PDB entry 9DZV | electron microscopy, 3.27 A resolution | chains B and A

== Chain B ==
Molecule: Transcription regulator
From: Cryptococcus neoformans var. grubii H99
Reference sequence: J9VW44 (J9VW44_CRYNH); numbering as in UniProt (aligned over 1-401)
Amino-acid sequence (411 residues; each row starts with the number of its first residue):
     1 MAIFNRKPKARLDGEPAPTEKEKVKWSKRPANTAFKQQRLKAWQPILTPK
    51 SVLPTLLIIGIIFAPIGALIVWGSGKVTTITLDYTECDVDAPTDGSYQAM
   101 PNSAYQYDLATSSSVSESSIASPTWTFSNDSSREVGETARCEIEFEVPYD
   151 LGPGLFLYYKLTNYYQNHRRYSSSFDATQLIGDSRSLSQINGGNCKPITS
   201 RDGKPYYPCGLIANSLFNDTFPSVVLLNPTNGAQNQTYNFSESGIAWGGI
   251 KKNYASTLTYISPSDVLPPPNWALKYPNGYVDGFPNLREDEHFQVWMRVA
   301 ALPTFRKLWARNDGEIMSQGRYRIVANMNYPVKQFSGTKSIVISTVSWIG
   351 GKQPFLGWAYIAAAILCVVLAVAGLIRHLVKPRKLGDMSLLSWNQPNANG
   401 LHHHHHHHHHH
Unresolved in the structure: 1-47, 397-411
Cystine bridges: Cys87-Cys141, Cys195-Cys209
Covalently attached groups: N-acetylglucosamine (NAG) linked to Asn129, Asn218, Asn235, Asn239
Sequence notes: expression tag (402-411)

== Chain A ==
Molecule: Phospholipid-transporting ATPase
From: Cryptococcus neoformans var. grubii H99
Notes: EC 7.6.2.1
Reference sequence: J9VZ19 (J9VZ19_CRYNH); residue numbers follow UniProt; this construct covers 1-1561
Amino-acid sequence (1570 residues; each row starts with the number of its first residue):
     1 MGASKPPLVPRSKKHNPSWLDRNIVKPLESLAPSKLFARRRSPPVPRSVF
    51 INEPLPSEYYDKKGKILRAHHFATNQNVTSKYTVITFIPKNLFEQFRRVA
   101 NCFFLAISILQFFPKFSTISPGLVILPLIIVLAITALKDGYEDIKRHQAD
   151 HRTNHAIVHVLGGQDYTNQNPMASKDKTFIPAIPLPKRRSKKAKKAEEEA
   201 ALNMQGRSSSTENFAAEPVPGAEPRGQDELQRMRSQVSNWDEDPEAGDSP
   251 GELGWHRTIWEDVKVGDFVKIYENEQFPADIVICATSEEEDVAYIETKNL
   301 DGETNLKSRNGVPGLSHLNTAEACAKAHLCIDLDAPESNMFRLNGAVINL
   351 EEYDEDEQHPIHPITLETTMLRGCVLKNTAWVIGIIVYTGEDTKIIRNAG
   401 ATPSKRSKVEKQMNPQVIINLVILAAIAVVCAIVDHVNEVEWDRQQAYWM
   451 LFADTSGDNPNINGLVTFANAFITFQNIVPISLYISIEAVRTIQAAFIYW
   501 DRDIKYKKDGVTTRTTARSWNLSDDLGQIEYIFSDKTGTLTQNAMIFRQC
   551 SVGGKIYTGDGLPPSHPTITHQHQPPPVHQHDDQDDPIAKSASESDDSDP
   601 KKISTEDPDEIKVTLPKEVLATFHDAELDKDLEAHDSEQSRILHGFFAVL
   651 GLCHTVLAAETEPGVIEYKAQSPDEAALVQSAADVGFVFRGRDHNILRMS
   701 TPFSDVSDEYELLHVLEFNSARKRMSVILRKLDEDGRIFLLCKGADNVIF
   751 ERLTKDSNQREMREKTDQDLQYFASEGLRTLCLAYRILDPQVYEQWAKEY
   801 HNATVALQDREERIESVSSSIERDLILLGATAIEDKLQDGVPDTISDLKR
   851 AGIKVWVATGDKLETAVAIGYTTNLLTKDTNLIVVREGRHSIGDQLREAL
   901 EEFFGEDAGLRTTLSRIDSRRNSMDPPRLTRVNTGVRSLVGRDNGTRPGG
   951 FSLVIEGHALAHCFDDEETEALLLALSTRCNTVICCRVSPLQKAQIVHLI
  1001 KDNLGVMCLAIGDGANDVSMIQAADVGVGISGEEGLQAVNSSDYAIAQFR
  1051 YLKRLLLVHGHWSYFRNSSMILNFFYKNIIGIGVLFWFMIYCGWSTTYVF
  1101 AYVYLLFWNVFWTLVPVIAIGLFDRNIDDETLMALPELYRASREGKYFGL
  1151 MRFAYYIFEGVYQSAVIYFFLNYTYVTTTARGDGYDVYMYEMSTTQAIGA
  1201 VMVANLFSGLNIDAWTGWVWFAIWFGPFLIWVFTAVYSVIPPSSFYTGVY
  1251 GNDVFLFRSAAYWFGWPFVTIIALLPRYLIKTFRQNIFPNDVDTMRLVRK
  1301 YHPEVDLYNHPMLGGKLAPKKDEDESDYGEEPFDGPEGRRSSIKMANLRH
  1351 SHGAFGRGDQAGDMELGMGRKSLGNRPGLRSSMDSSRFGIHSGARGSTVD
  1401 MSTGLEQPPSRGFGFTMEEGGVAIQRMQSRLSQTSSHASRSRWPRFNNNS
  1451 SSSHPFETKPPSSMSKLRSRAGSILTRKRADTTDTRNSDDKSLSSPVKTG
  1501 FFGRHMPGQNHGQHEGRSMGTPLKSETGRGDNWEEEELEDESLGRGFGVG
  1551 QNMAPPEIPRMDYKDDDDKI
Unresolved in the structure: 1-43, 165-250, 351-360, 559-623, 916-947, 1319-1570
Sequence notes: expression tag (1562-1570)
Ion coordination: Mg2+: Asp535, Thr537, Asp1013
What the authors report for this chain:
  - mutagenesis - P127A, N1109A: decreased catalytic activity on PS
  - specificity-determining residues: Gln111, Asn477 (by similarity / conservation)

== Interface between chain B and chain A ==
Pairs across the interface (142):
  Thr48(B) - Asn1286(A)  hydrogen bond (backbone-side chain)
  Thr48(B) - Tyr1301(A)
  Pro49(B) - Asn1286(A)
  Ser51(B) - Tyr1278(A)  hydrogen bond (backbone-side chain)
  Val52(B) - Leu1279(A)  hydrophobic
  Val52(B) - Thr1282(A)
  Leu56(B) - Leu1275(A)  hydrophobic
  Leu56(B) - Leu1279(A)  hydrophobic
  Phe63(B) - Ile1271(A)  hydrophobic
  Ile70(B) - Phe1264(A)  hydrophobic
  Phe156(B) - Asp1183(A)
  Phe156(B) - Gly1184(A)
  Tyr158(B) - Thr1178(A)
  Tyr158(B) - Thr1179(A)
  Tyr158(B) - Gly1184(A)  hydrogen bond (side chain-backbone)
  Tyr158(B) - Asp1186(A)
  Asn163(B) - Trp449(A)
  Tyr164(B) - Tyr448(A)
  Tyr164(B) - Trp449(A)  hydrophobic
  Tyr165(B) - Trp442(A)  hydrophobic
  Tyr165(B) - Trp449(A)
  Tyr165(B) - Cys1092(A)
  Tyr165(B) - Gly1093(A)
  Asn167(B) - Phe1088(A)
  Asn167(B) - Tyr1091(A)  hydrogen bond (side chain-backbone)
  Asn167(B) - Cys1092(A)
  Asn167(B) - Thr1097(A)
  His168(B) - Asp435(A)  salt bridge
  His168(B) - Glu439(A)  salt bridge
  His168(B) - Trp442(A)
  His168(B) - Cys1092(A)
  His168(B) - Ser1095(A)
  Arg169(B) - Asn470(A)  hydrogen bond
  Arg169(B) - Thr474(A)  hydrogen bond
  Arg169(B) - Ser1095(A)  hydrogen bond (backbone-side chain)
  Arg169(B) - Thr1096(A)  hydrogen bond (side chain-backbone)
  Arg169(B) - Tyr1098(A)
  Arg170(B) - Trp449(A)
  Arg170(B) - Met450(A)
  Arg170(B) - Leu451(A)  hydrogen bond (side chain-backbone)
  Arg170(B) - Phe452(A)
  Arg170(B) - Ala453(A)
  Arg170(B) - Asp458(A)  salt bridge
  Arg170(B) - Asn463(A)
  Tyr171(B) - Tyr448(A)
  Tyr171(B) - Trp449(A)  hydrophobic
  Ser172(B) - Thr1097(A)
  Phe175(B) - Tyr1246(A)
  Asn194(B) - Ser117(A)
  Ile198(B) - Phe452(A)  hydrophobic
  Leu211(B) - Tyr448(A)
  Leu211(B) - Trp449(A)
  Asn214(B) - Leu451(A)
  Ser215(B) - Tyr448(A)
  Gly244(B) - Tyr1185(A)
  Ile245(B) - Tyr1185(A)
  Trp247(B) - Tyr1185(A)
  Trp247(B) - Gly1251(A)
  Trp247(B) - Val1254(A)  hydrophobic
  Trp247(B) - Phe1255(A)  hydrophobic
  Gly249(B) - Tyr1250(A)
  Ile250(B) - Tyr1250(A)
  Lys252(B) - Pro1242(A)
  Asn253(B) - Pro1242(A)
  Pro270(B) - Phe452(A)  hydrophobic
  Val295(B) - Asp1186(A)
  Arg298(B) - Asp1186(A)  hydrogen bond (side chain-backbone)
  Arg298(B) - Tyr1188(A)
  Val299(B) - Tyr1188(A)
  Val299(B) - Met1189(A)  hydrogen bond (backbone-backbone)
  Ala300(B) - Met1189(A)
  Ala301(B) - Phe1088(A)
  Ala301(B) - Met1189(A)  hydrophobic
  Ala301(B) - Met1192(A)  hydrophobic
  Leu302(B) - Tyr1091(A)  hydrophobic
  Leu302(B) - Asn1172(A)
  Leu302(B) - Val1176(A)  hydrophobic
  Pro303(B) - Tyr1091(A)
  Arg306(B) - Val1176(A)
  Arg306(B) - Thr1177(A)
  Arg306(B) - Asp1186(A)
  Lys307(B) - Asp1186(A)
  Leu308(B) - Gly1184(A)
  Leu308(B) - Asp1186(A)  hydrogen bond (backbone-side chain)
  Arg311(B) - Asp1183(A)
  Arg311(B) - Tyr1185(A)
  Tyr330(B) - Tyr448(A)
  Pro331(B) - Tyr448(A)  hydrogen bond (backbone-side chain)
  Gln334(B) - Gln445(A)
  Gln334(B) - Gln446(A)  hydrogen bond (side chain-backbone)
  Gln334(B) - Tyr448(A)
  Phe335(B) - Tyr448(A)  hydrophobic
  Phe335(B) - Trp449(A)  hydrophobic
  Val346(B) - Arg1181(A)
  Val346(B) - Gly1182(A)
  Ser347(B) - Gly1182(A)
  Trp348(B) - Ala1260(A)  hydrophobic
  Trp348(B) - Phe1264(A)  hydrophobic
  Ile349(B) - Ala1180(A)
  Ile349(B) - Arg1181(A)  hydrogen bond (backbone-backbone)
  Gly350(B) - Thr1179(A)
  Gly350(B) - Arg1181(A)
  Gly351(B) - Thr1177(A)
  Gly351(B) - Thr1178(A)
  Gly351(B) - Thr1179(A)
  Gly351(B) - Ala1180(A)
  Gln353(B) - Tyr1173(A)
  Gln353(B) - Thr1174(A)
  Gln353(B) - Val1176(A)  hydrogen bond (side chain-backbone)
  Gln353(B) - Thr1177(A)
  Phe355(B) - Phe1170(A)  hydrophobic
  Phe355(B) - Tyr1173(A)  hydrophobic
  Leu356(B) - Thr1174(A)
  Leu356(B) - Phe1264(A)
  Leu356(B) - Gly1265(A)
  Ala359(B) - Phe1170(A)  hydrophobic
  Ala359(B) - Phe1268(A)
  Tyr360(B) - Phe1264(A)  hydrogen bond (side chain-backbone)
  Tyr360(B) - Phe1268(A)
  Ala363(B) - Phe1268(A)  hydrophobic
  Ala363(B) - Ile1272(A)  hydrophobic
  Arg383(B) - Asn1286(A)  hydrogen bond (side chain-backbone)
  Leu385(B) - Tyr1301(A)  hydrophobic
  Leu385(B) - His1302(A)
  Gly386(B) - Val1298(A)
  Asp387(B) - Thr1294(A)
  Met388(B) - Val1298(A)  hydrophobic
  Met388(B) - His1310(A)
  Met388(B) - Met1312(A)  hydrophobic
  Met388(B) - Leu1313(A)  hydrophobic
  Leu390(B) - Pro1289(A)  hydrophobic
  Leu390(B) - Thr1294(A)
  Leu391(B) - Asp1291(A)
  Leu391(B) - Thr1294(A)
  Ser392(B) - Asp1291(A)  hydrogen bond
  Trp393(B) - Glu1137(A)
  Trp393(B) - Asp1291(A)
  Trp393(B) - Met1312(A)
  Trp393(B) - Lys1316(A)
  Trp393(B) - Ala1318(A)
  Asn394(B) - Met1312(A)  hydrogen bond (side chain-backbone)
  Asn394(B) - Lys1316(A)
Other interface residues (no listed pair), chain B (83 interface residues in all): Thr55, Ile59, Ile66, Ala177, Ile181, Gly192, Lys196, Pro197, Ala246, Asn271, Ser344, Lys352, Cys367, Leu370
Other interface residues (no listed pair), chain A (85 interface residues in all): Pro114, Lys115, Thr118, Ala447, Leu1135, Leu1138, Arg1140, Tyr1168, Glu1191, Ala1261, Gln1285, Ile1287, Met1295, Leu1297

== Summary ==
The interface between chain B and chain A involves 83 residues on one side and 85 on the other, with 20
hydrogen bonds and 3 salt bridges. Among the polar pairs are His168(B)-Asp435(A), His168(B)-Glu439(A) and
Arg170(B)-Asp458(A). The paper reports that P127A and N1109A of chain A reduce catalytic activity on PS;
specificity determinants Gln111(A) and Asn477(A).
Chain B is Transcription regulator and chain A is Phospholipid-transporting ATPase, both from Cryptococcus
neoformans var. grubii H99; the structure, Cryo-EM structure of the C. neoformans lipid flippase Apt1-Cdc50 in
the E1 state, was determined by electron microscopy, deposited together with 9OMV.
